PDB entry 8CIM | electron microscopy, 3.00 A resolution | chains B and F of the 9 polymer chains in the assembly

== Chain B ==
Protein: Spike glycoprotein, Fibritin
Organism: Severe acute respiratory syndrome coronavirus 2
UniProtKB: chimeric construct of P0DTC2, P10104: residues 1-1205 from P0DTC2 (SPIKE_SARS2) positions 1-1205 (same numbers); residues 1208-1234 from P10104 positions 458-484 (UniProt number = residue number - 750)
Amino-acid sequence (1285 residues; each row starts with the number of its first residue):
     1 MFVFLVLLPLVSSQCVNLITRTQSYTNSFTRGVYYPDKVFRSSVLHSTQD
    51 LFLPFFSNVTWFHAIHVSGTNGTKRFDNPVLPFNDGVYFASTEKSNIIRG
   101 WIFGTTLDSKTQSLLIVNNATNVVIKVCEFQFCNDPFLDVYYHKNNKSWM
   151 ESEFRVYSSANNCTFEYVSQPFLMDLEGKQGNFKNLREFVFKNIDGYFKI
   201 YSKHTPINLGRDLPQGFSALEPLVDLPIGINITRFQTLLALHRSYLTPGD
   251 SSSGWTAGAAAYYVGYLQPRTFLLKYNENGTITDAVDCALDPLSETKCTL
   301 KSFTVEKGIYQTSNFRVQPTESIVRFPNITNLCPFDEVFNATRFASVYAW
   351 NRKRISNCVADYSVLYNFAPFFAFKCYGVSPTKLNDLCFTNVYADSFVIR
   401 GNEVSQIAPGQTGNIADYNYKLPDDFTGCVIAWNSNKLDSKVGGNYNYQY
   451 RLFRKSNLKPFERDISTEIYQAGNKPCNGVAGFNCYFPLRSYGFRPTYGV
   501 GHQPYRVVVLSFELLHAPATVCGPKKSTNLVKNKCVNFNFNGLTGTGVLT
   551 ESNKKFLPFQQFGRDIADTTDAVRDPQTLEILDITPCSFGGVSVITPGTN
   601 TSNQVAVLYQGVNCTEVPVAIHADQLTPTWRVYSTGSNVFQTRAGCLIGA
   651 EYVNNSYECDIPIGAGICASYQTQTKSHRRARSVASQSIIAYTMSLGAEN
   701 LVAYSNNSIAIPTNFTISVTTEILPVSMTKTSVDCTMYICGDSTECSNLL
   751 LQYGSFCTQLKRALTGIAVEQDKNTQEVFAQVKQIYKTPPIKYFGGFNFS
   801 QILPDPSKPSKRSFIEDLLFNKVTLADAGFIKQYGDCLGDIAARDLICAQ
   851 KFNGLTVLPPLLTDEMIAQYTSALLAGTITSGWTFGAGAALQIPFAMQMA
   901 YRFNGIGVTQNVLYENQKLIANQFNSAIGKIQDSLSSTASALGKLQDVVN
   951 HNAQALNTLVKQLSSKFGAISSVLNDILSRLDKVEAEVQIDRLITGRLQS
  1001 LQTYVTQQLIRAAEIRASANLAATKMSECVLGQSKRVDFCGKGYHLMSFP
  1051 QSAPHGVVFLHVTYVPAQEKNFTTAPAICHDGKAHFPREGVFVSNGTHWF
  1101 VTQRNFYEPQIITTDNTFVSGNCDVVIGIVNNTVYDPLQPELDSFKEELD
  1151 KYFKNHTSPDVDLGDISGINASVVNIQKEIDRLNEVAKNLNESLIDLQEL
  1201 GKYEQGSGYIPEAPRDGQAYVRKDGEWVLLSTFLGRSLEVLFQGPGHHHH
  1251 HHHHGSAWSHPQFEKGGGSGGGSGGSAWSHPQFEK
Disordered / not traced: 1-21, 65-77, 141-153, 170-182, 209-212, 241-260, 618-633, 674-685, 835-844, 1145-1285
Cystine bridges: Cys128-Cys163, Cys288-Cys298, Cys333-Cys358, Cys376-Cys429, Cys388-Cys522, Cys477-Cys485, Cys535-Cys587, Cys614-Cys646, Cys659-Cys668, Cys735-Cys757, Cys740-Cys746, Cys1029-Cys1040, Cys1079-Cys1123
Covalent attachments: N-acetylglucosamine (NAG) linked to Asn58, Asn279, Asn328, Asn600, Asn613, Asn654, Asn706, Asn714, Asn798, Asn1071, Asn1095, Asn1131
Construct notes: variant Ile19 (Thr in P0DTC2), Ser24 (Ala27 in P0DTC2), Asp139 (Gly142 in P0DTC2), Gly210 (Val213 in P0DTC2), Asp336 (Gly339 in P0DTC2), Phe368 (Ser371 in P0DTC2), Pro370 (Ser373 in P0DTC2), Phe372 (Ser375 in P0DTC2), Ala373 (Thr376 in P0DTC2), Asn402 (Asp405 in P0DTC2), Ser405 (Arg408 in P0DTC2), Asn414 (Lys417 in P0DTC2), Lys437 (Asn440 in P0DTC2), Gln449 (Leu452 in P0DTC2), Asn474 (Ser477 in P0DTC2), Lys475 (Thr478 in P0DTC2), Ala481 (Glu484 in P0DTC2), Arg490 (Gln493 in P0DTC2), Arg495 (Gln498 in P0DTC2), Tyr498 (Asn501 in P0DTC2), His502 (Tyr505 in P0DTC2), Gly611 (Asp614 in P0DTC2), Tyr652 (His655 in P0DTC2), Lys676 (Asn679 in P0DTC2), His678 (Pro681 in P0DTC2), Leu701 (Ser704 in P0DTC2), Lys761 (Asn764 in P0DTC2), Tyr793 (Asp796 in P0DTC2), His951 (Gln954 in P0DTC2), Lys966 (Asn969 in P0DTC2); linker (1206-1207); engineered mutation Leu1229 (Phe479 in P10104); expression tag (1235-1285)
Curated features (UniProtKB/Swiss-Prot):
  - glycosylation (N-linked (GlcNAc...) asparagine): Asn17 (complex), Asn122 (hybrid), Asn331 (complex), Asn603 (hybrid)

== Chain F ==
Protein: BA.2-07 fab heavy chain
Organism: Homo sapiens
Notes: antibody fragment or engineered binder
Amino-acid sequence (231 residues; numbered 1 to 231; the number before each row is that of its first residue):
     1 EVQLVQSGAEVKEPGSSVKVSCKASGGSFSTSGISWVRQAPGQGLEWMGV
    51 IIPIQGTGNYAQKFQGRVTITADESTTTVYMELSSLRSDDTALYYCARDQ
   101 HIYDSSGHGGLWFDPWGQGTLVTVSSASTKGPSVFPLAPSSKSTSGGTAA
   151 LGCLVKDYFPEPVTVSWNSGALTSGVHTFPAVLQSSGLYSLSSVVTVPSS
   201 SLGTQTYICNVNHKPSNTKVDKRVEPKSCDK
Disordered / not traced: 127-231
Cystine bridges: Cys22-Cys96

== How chain B and chain F interact ==
Pairs across the interface (26):
  Tyr348(B) - Ile54(F)
  Tyr446(B) - Gly27(F)
  Gln449(B) - Ser30(F)
  Gln449(B) - Thr31(F)  hydrogen bond
  Gln449(B) - Ile54(F)
  Phe453(B) - Tyr103(F)
  Thr467(B) - Gln55(F)  hydrogen bond (backbone-side chain)
  Ile469(B) - Gln55(F)
  Asn478(B) - Asn59(F)
  Gly479(B) - Asn59(F)  hydrogen bond (backbone-side chain)
  Val480(B) - Trp47(F)  hydrophobic
  Val480(B) - Asn59(F)
  Gly482(B) - His101(F)
  Gly482(B) - Leu111(F)
  Phe483(B) - Gly107(F)
  Cys485(B) - His101(F)
  Tyr486(B) - His101(F)
  Tyr486(B) - Tyr103(F)  hydrophobic
  Phe487(B) - Thr31(F)
  Phe487(B) - Ile52(F)  hydrophobic
  Phe487(B) - Ile54(F)  hydrophobic
  Phe487(B) - Gln55(F)
  Leu489(B) - Thr31(F)
  Leu489(B) - Ile54(F)  hydrophobic
  Arg490(B) - Tyr103(F)  hydrogen bond
  Ser491(B) - Thr31(F)  hydrogen bond
Interface residues without a listed pair, chain B (20 interface residues in all): Leu452, Ala481, Asn484
Interface residues without a listed pair, chain F (14 interface residues in all): Val50, Ser106

== In short ==
20 residues of chain B face 14 of chain F across their interface; the contacts include 5 hydrogen bonds. Polar
contacts include Gln449(B)-Thr31(F), Thr467(B)-Gln55(F) and Gly479(B)-Asn59(F). N-acetylglucosamine is
covalently linked to Asn58(B), Asn279(B), Asn328(B), Asn600(B), Asn613(B) and Asn654(B) and 6 more.
Here chain B is Spike glycoprotein, Fibritin (Severe acute respiratory syndrome coronavirus 2) and chain F is
BA.2-07 fab heavy chain (Homo sapiens). Entry 8CIM (BA.2-07 fab in complex with sars-cov-2 ba.2.12.1 spike
glycoprotein) was determined by electron microscopy.
